Entry 8TP7 (electron microscopy, 2.80 A resolution); this record covers chains A and B of the 9 polymer chains in the assembly.

Chain A (and B):
Molecule: Hemagglutinin
Organism: Influenza A virus (A/Singapore/1/1957(H2N2))
Notes: engineered mutation(s): Y98F; chain B of this document is another copy of the same molecule, construct and numbering; everything in this record applies to it too
Reference sequence: A3KF33 (A3KF33_I57A5); the construct lacks a stretch of the UniProt sequence, so the offset changes along the chain: -4 to 54 = UniProt 1-59; 55-82 = UniProt 61-88; 83-92 = UniProt 90-99; 93-125 = UniProt 101-133; 2 more segments
Chain sequence (562 residues; each row starts with the number of its first residue; a row labelled like 125A-125B holds insertion residues (125A, then the next letters in order); numbers below 1 keep their minus sign (Met-4 is residue -4)):
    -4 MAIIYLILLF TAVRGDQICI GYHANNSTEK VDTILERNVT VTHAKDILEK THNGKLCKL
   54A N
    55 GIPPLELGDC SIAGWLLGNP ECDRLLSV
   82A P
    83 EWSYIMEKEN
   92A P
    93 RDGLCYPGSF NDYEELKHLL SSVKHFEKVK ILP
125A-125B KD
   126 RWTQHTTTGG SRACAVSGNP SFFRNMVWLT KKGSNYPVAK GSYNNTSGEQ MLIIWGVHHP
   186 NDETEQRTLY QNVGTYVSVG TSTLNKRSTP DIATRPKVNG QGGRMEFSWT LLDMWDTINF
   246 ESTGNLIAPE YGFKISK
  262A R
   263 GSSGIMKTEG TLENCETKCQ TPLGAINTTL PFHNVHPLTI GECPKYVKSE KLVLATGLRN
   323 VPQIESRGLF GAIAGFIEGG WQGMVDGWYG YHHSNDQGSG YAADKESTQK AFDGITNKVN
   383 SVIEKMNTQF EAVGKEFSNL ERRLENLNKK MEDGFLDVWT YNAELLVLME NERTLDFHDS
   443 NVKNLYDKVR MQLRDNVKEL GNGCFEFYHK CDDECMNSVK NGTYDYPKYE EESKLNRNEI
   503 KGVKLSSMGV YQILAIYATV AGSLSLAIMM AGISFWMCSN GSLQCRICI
Unresolved in the structure: -4 to 10, 325-334, 496-551
Disulfide bonds: Cys14-Cys466, Cys52-Cys277, Cys64-Cys76, Cys97-Cys139, Cys281-Cys305, Cys473-Cys477
Covalently attached groups: N-acetylglucosamine (NAG) linked to Asn21, Asn33, Asn289; glycan linked to Asn169

Interface between chain A and chain B:
Contacting residue pairs (66; chain A residue first):
  Ile29(A) - Asn379(B)
  Ile29(A) - Lys380(B)  hydrogen bond (backbone-backbone)
  Ile29(A) - Ser383(B)
  Ile29(A) - Glu432(B)
  Leu30(A) - Gly376(B)
  Leu30(A) - Asn379(B)  hydrogen bond (backbone-side chain)
  Leu30(A) - Phe439(B)  hydrophobic
  Arg32(A) - Asn379(B)  hydrogen bond (side chain-backbone)
  Arg32(A) - Ser383(B)
  Asp216(A) - Arg212(B)
  Ala218(A) - Ser203(B)
  Thr219(A) - Asn244(B)
  Arg220(A) - Asn210(B)  hydrogen bond
  Pro221(A) - Thr206(B)
  Pro221(A) - Thr242(B)
  Pro221(A) - Asn244(B)
  Arg229(A) - Thr206(B)  hydrogen bond (side chain-backbone)
  Arg229(A) - Ser207(B)
  Arg229(A) - Asn210(B)
  Lys310(A) - Asn389(B)
  Leu402(A) - Glu107(B)
  Glu403(A) - Glu107(B)
  Arg404(A) - Glu107(B)  hydrogen bond (backbone-side chain)
  Arg404(A) - His110(B)
  Arg404(A) - Leu236(B)
  Arg405(A) - Glu106(B)
  Arg405(A) - Glu107(B)  salt bridge
  Arg405(A) - His110(B)
  Arg405(A) - Glu398(B)  hydrogen bond (side chain-backbone)
  Arg405(A) - Phe399(B)
  Arg405(A) - Glu403(B)  salt bridge
  Leu406(A) - Leu406(B)  hydrophobic
  Asn408(A) - His110(B)
  Asn408(A) - Lys397(B)  hydrogen bond
  Leu409(A) - Leu406(B)  hydrophobic
  Leu409(A) - Leu409(B)  hydrophobic
  Leu409(A) - Asn410(B)
  Leu409(A) - Met413(B)  hydrophobic
  Lys412(A) - Glu393(B)  salt bridge
  Lys412(A) - Met413(B)
  Met413(A) - Phe417(B)
  Gly416(A) - Phe417(B)
  Phe417(A) - Phe417(B)
  Asp419(A) - Lys307(B)  salt bridge
  Asp419(A) - Asn389(B)  hydrogen bond
  Asp419(A) - Trp421(B)
  Val420(A) - Trp421(B)  hydrophobic
  Tyr423(A) - Val384(B)
  Tyr423(A) - Lys387(B)
  Tyr423(A) - Met388(B)
  Tyr423(A) - Trp421(B)  hydrophobic
  Tyr423(A) - Leu428(B)
  Asn424(A) - Asn424(B)
  Glu426(A) - Lys387(B)  salt bridge
  Leu427(A) - Leu428(B)  hydrophobic
  Leu430(A) - Ser383(B)
  Met431(A) - Arg435(B)
  Glu434(A) - Arg435(B)  salt bridge
  Arg435(A) - Arg435(B)
  Lys445(A) - Asn446(B)
  Tyr448(A) - Met453(B)
  Glu461(A) - Arg452(B)  salt bridge
  Glu461(A) - Met453(B)
  Glu461(A) - Arg456(B)  hydrogen bond (backbone-side chain)
  Leu462(A) - Arg456(B)
  Gly463(A) - Met453(B)
Interface residues without a listed pair, chain A (42 interface residues in all): Glu31, Val223, Ile339, Asn401, Asn464, Gly465
Interface residues without a listed pair, chain B (48 interface residues in all): Asp104, Leu111, Trp234, Asp241, Asp375, Ile377, Glu414, Val420

In short:
42 residues of chain A face 48 of chain B across their interface, with 10 hydrogen bonds and 7 salt bridges.
Polar contacts include Arg405(A)-Glu107(B), Arg405(A)-Glu403(B) and Lys412(A)-Glu393(B). N-acetylglucosamine
is covalently linked to Asn21(A), Asn33(A) and Asn289(A).
Both chains are Hemagglutinin (Influenza A virus (A/Singapore/1/1957(H2N2))). Entry 8TP7 (H2 hemagglutinin
(A/Singapore/1/1957) in complex with Sa-targeting Fab 4-1-1G03) was determined by electron microscopy,
deposited together with 8TP6, 8TP9 and 8TPA.
